Entry 6G7R (X-ray diffraction, 1.20 A resolution); this record covers chains S and M of the 4 polymer chains in the assembly.

[Chain S]
Protein: Hydrogenase-1 small chain
Organism: Escherichia coli K-12
Notes: EC 1.12.99.6
Reference sequence: P69739 (MBHS_ECOLI); residues 1-327 here correspond to UniProt positions 46-372 (UniProt number = residue number + 45)
Amino-acid sequence (335 residues; row label = number of the first residue in the row):
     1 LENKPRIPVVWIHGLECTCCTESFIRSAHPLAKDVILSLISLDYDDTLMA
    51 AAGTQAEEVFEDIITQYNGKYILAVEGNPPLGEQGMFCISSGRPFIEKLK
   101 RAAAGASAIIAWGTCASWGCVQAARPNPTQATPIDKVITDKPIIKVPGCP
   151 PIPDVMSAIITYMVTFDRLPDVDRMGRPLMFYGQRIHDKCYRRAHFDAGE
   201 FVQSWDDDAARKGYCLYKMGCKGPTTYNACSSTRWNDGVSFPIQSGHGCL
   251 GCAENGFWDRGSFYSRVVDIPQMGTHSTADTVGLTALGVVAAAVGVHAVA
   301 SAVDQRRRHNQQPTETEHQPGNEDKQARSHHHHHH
Not modelled in the structure: 1-4, 268-335
Construct notes: expression tag (328-335)
Metal / ion sites: fe4-s3 cluster Fe: Cys17, Cys19, Cys20, Cys115, Cys120, Cys149; 4Fe-4S cluster Fe: His187, Cys190, Cys215, Cys221; 3Fe-4S cluster Fe: Cys230, Cys249, Cys252
Residues lining bound ligands:
  - 3Fe-4S cluster (F3S): Ile186, Thr226, Asn228, Cys230, Trp235, Phe241, Pro242, Cys249, Leu250, Gly251, Cys252, Ala253
  - fe4-s3 cluster (SF3): Glu16, Cys17, Thr18, Cys19, Cys20, Glu76, Gly113, Thr114, Cys115, Cys120, Gly148, Cys149, Pro150
  - 4Fe-4S cluster (SF4): Ile186, His187, Cys190, Arg192, Arg193, Phe196, Cys215, Leu216, Tyr217, Cys221, Gly223, Pro224, Ile243
Curated features (UniProtKB/Swiss-Prot):
  - binding site ([4Fe-4S] cluster): Cys17, Cys20, Cys115, Cys149, His187, Cys190, Cys215, Cys221
  - binding site ([3Fe-4S] cluster): Cys230, Cys249, Cys252

[Chain M]
Protein: Hydrogenase-1 large chain
Organism: Escherichia coli (strain K12)
Notes: EC 1.12.99.6
Reference sequence: P0ACD8 (MBHL_ECOLI); numbering as in UniProt (aligned over 1-582)
Amino-acid sequence (582 residues; each row starts with the number of its first residue):
     1 MSTQYETQGYTINNAGRRLVVDPITRIQGHMRCEVNINDQNVITNAVSCG
    51 TMFRGLEIILQGRDPRDAWAFVERICGVCTGVHALASVYAIEDAIGIKVP
   101 DNANIIRNIMLATLWCHDHLVHFYQLAGMDWIDVLDALKADPRKTSELAQ
   151 SLSSWPKSSPGYFFDVQNRLKKFVEGGQLGIFRNGYWGHPQYKLPPEANL
   201 MGFAHYLEALDFQREIVKIHAVFGGKNPHPNWIVGGMPCAINIDESGAVG
   251 AVNMERLNLVQSIITRTADFINNVMIPDALAIGQFNKPWSEIGTGLSDKC
   301 VLSYGAFPDIANDFGEKSLLMPGGAVINGDFNNVLPVDLVDPQQVQEFVD
   351 HAWYRYPNDQVGRHPFDGITDPWYNPGDVKGSDTNIQQLNEQERYSWIKA
   401 PRWRGNAMEVGPLARTLIAYHKGDAATVESVDRMMSALNLPLSGIQSTLG
   451 RILCRAHEAQWAAGKLQYFFDKLMTNLKNGNLATASTEKWEPATWPTECR
   501 GVGFTEAPRGALGHWAAIRDGKIDLYQCVVPTTWNASPRDPKGQIGAYEA
   551 ALMNTKMAIPEQPLEILRTLHSFDPCLACSTH
Not modelled in the structure: 1
Construct notes: conflict Gln28 (Glu in P0ACD8)
Metal / ion sites: Mg2+: Glu57, Cys528; ni-fe reduced active center Ni: Cys76, Cys79, Cys576, Cys579
Residues lining bound ligands: ni-fe reduced active center (EJ2): Cys76, Cys79, Val82, His83, Ala507, Pro508, Arg509, Leu512, Val530, Pro531, Thr532, Cys576, Cys579
Curated features (UniProtKB/Swiss-Prot):
  - binding site (Ni(2+)): Cys76, Cys79, Cys576, Cys579

[How chain S and chain M interact]
Contacting residue pairs (34):
  His29(S) with Glu255(M), salt bridge; Asn258(M); Leu259(M); Ser262(M)
  Pro30(S) with Asn258(M)
  Asp154(S) with Glu255(M)
  Ala158(S) with Met254(M); Glu255(M); Asn258(M)
  Thr161(S) with Met254(M); Asn258(M), hydrogen bond
  Tyr162(S) with Ile243(M), hydrophobic; Asp244(M), hydrogen bond; Met254(M)
  Thr165(S) with Met254(M); Lys478(M)
  Phe166(S) with Met254(M), hydrophobic; Met474(M), hydrophobic; Leu477(M); Lys478(M)
  Pro170(S) with Asp244(M)
  Asp171(S) with Asp244(M), hydrogen bond (backbone-side chain)
  Leu179(S) with Glu245(M); Ser246(M)
  Met180(S) with Ile243(M); Asp244(M); Glu245(M); Ala248(M); Val249(M)
  Gly183(S) with Ser246(M), hydrogen bond (backbone-side chain)
  Gln184(S) with Gly247(M); Val249(M)
  Ala229(S) with Val249(M), hydrophobic
  Ser232(S) with Val249(M)
Interface residues without a listed pair, chain S (22 interface residues in all): Ala28, Ser157, Arg168, Phe181, Lys189, Thr233
Interface residues without a listed pair, chain M (17 interface residues in all): Gly250, Asn253

[In short]
Chain S and chain M form an interface of 22 and 17 residues respectively; the contacts include 4 hydrogen
bonds and 1 salt bridge. Polar contacts include His29(S)-Glu255(M), Thr161(S)-Asn258(M) and
Tyr162(S)-Asp244(M). Ligands of chain S: 4Fe-4S cluster, 3Fe-4S cluster and fe4-s3 cluster.
Here chain S is Hydrogenase-1 small chain (Escherichia coli K-12) and chain M is Hydrogenase-1 large chain
(Escherichia coli (strain K12)). Entry 6G7R (Structure of fully reduced variant E28Q of E. coli hydrogenase-1
at pH 8) was determined by X-ray diffraction (same publication as 5LRY, 6FPI, 6FPO, 6FPW, 6GAL, 6GAM and
6GAN).
